8EA4 - chains S and 7 of the 31 polymer chains in the assembly; structure by electron microscopy, 3.00 A resolution.

Chain S:
Name: 30S ribosomal protein S15
Organism: Escherichia coli
UniProtKB: D8EB41 (D8EB41_ECOLX); residue numbers follow UniProt; this construct covers 1-89
Sequence (89 residues; row label = number of the first residue in the row):
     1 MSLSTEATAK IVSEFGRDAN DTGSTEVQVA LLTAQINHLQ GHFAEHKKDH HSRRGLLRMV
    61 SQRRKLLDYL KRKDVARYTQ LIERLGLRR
Unresolved in the structure: 1, 89

Chain 7:
Molecule: sg_RNA
Sequence (265 nucleotides; each row starts with the number of its first residue; note: 5 numbers in that range are skipped by the numbering (no residue carries them; nothing is unmodelled there); a row labelled like 215A-215J holds insertion residues (215A, then the next letters in order)):
     1 AUAUUAAUAG CGCCGCAAUU CAUGCUGCUU GCAGCCUCUG AAUUUUGUUA AAUGAGGGUU
    61 AGUUUGACUG UAUAAAUACA GUCUUGCUUU CUGACCCUGG UAGCUGCUCA CCCUGAUGCU
   121 GCUGUCAAUA GACAGGAUAG GUGCGCUCCC AGCAAUAAGG GCGCGGAUGU ACUGCUGUAG
   181 UGGCUACUGA AUCACCCCCG AUCAAGGGGG AACCC
215A-215J UCCAAAAGGU
   221 GGGUUGAAAG GAGAAGUCAU UUAAUAAGGC CACUGUUAAA
Unresolved in the structure: 1-4, 71-78, 215A-215J, 248-260

How chain S and chain 7 interact:
Pairs across the interface - 61 pairs, chain S then chain 7:
  Ser2(S) - G106(7)  hydrogen bond to the phosphate
  Thr5(S) - U178(7)  phosphate contact
  Arg17(S) - G166(7)  phosphate contact
  Arg17(S) - A167(7)  salt bridge to the phosphate
  Asn20(S) - G166(7)  sugar contact
  Asp21(S) - G166(7)  hydrogen bond to the sugar
  Asp21(S) - A167(7)  sugar contact
  Thr22(S) - G165(7)  hydrogen bond to the base
  Thr22(S) - G166(7)  hydrogen bond to the sugar
  Gly23(S) - G166(7)  hydrogen bond to the base
  Gly23(S) - A167(7)  sugar contact
  Ser24(S) - G166(7)  hydrogen bond to the sugar
  Ser24(S) - A167(7)  sugar contact
  Thr25(S) - A167(7)  sugar contact
  Thr25(S) - A171(7)  base contact
  Gln28(S) - G166(7)  base contact
  Gln28(S) - A171(7)  base contact
  Gln28(S) - C172(7)  hydrogen bond to the base
  Gln28(S) - G174(7)  hydrogen bond to the sugar
  Leu39(S) - U105(7)  phosphate contact
  Leu39(S) - G106(7)  sugar contact
  His42(S) - C104(7)  hydrogen bond to the base
  His42(S) - U105(7)  hydrogen bond to the sugar
  His42(S) - G183(7)  base contact
  His46(S) - G103(7)  base contact
  His46(S) - C104(7)  base contact
  His46(S) - C184(7)  sugar contact
  Lys48(S) - C184(7)  sugar contact
  Lys48(S) - U185(7)  phosphate contact
  Asp49(S) - G183(7)  hydrogen bond to the sugar
  Asp49(S) - C184(7)  sugar contact
  His51(S) - G106(7)  hydrogen bond to the sugar
  His51(S) - G182(7)  hydrogen bond to the base
  His51(S) - G183(7)  sugar contact
  Ser52(S) - U105(7)  hydrogen bond to the sugar
  Ser52(S) - G106(7)  sugar contact
  Arg54(S) - G106(7)  sugar contact
  Arg54(S) - C107(7)  hydrogen bond to the sugar
  Arg54(S) - A243(7)  phosphate contact
  Arg54(S) - A244(7)  salt bridge to the phosphate
  Gly55(S) - G106(7)  phosphate contact
  Gly55(S) - C107(7)  phosphate contact
  Arg58(S) - C107(7)  hydrogen bond to the phosphate
  Arg58(S) - U108(7)  salt bridge to the phosphate
  Arg58(S) - A244(7)  salt bridge to the phosphate
  Ser61(S) - U245(7)  sugar contact
  Gln62(S) - U173(7)  hydrogen bond to the phosphate
  Arg64(S) - A246(7)  salt bridge to the phosphate
  Lys65(S) - A171(7)  sugar contact
  Lys65(S) - C172(7)  salt bridge to the phosphate
  Lys65(S) - A246(7)  salt bridge to the phosphate
  Leu66(S) - A171(7)  hydrogen bond to the sugar
  Leu66(S) - C172(7)  sugar contact
  Tyr69(S) - U168(7)  sugar contact
  Tyr69(S) - G169(7)  hydrogen bond to the sugar
  Tyr69(S) - U170(7)  hydrogen bond to the phosphate
  Tyr69(S) - A171(7)  stacking on the base
  Arg72(S) - G169(7)  base contact
  Lys73(S) - U168(7)  salt bridge to the phosphate
  Lys73(S) - G169(7)  salt bridge to the phosphate
  Arg77(S) - U168(7)  salt bridge to the phosphate
Also at the interface, not in a pair above, chain S (33 interface residues in all): Leu32, His38, His50, Met59

In short:
Chain S and chain 7 form an interface of 33 and 25 residues respectively; the contacts include 20 hydrogen
bonds, 10 salt bridges and 1 aromatic stacking contact. Polar pairs include Thr22(S)-G165(7), Gly23(S)-G166(7)
and Gln28(S)-C172(7).
Chain S is 30S ribosomal protein S15 (Escherichia coli) and chain 7 is sg_RNA; the structure, V-K CAST
Transpososome from Scytonema hofmanni, minor configuration, was determined by electron microscopy (same
publication as 8EA3 and 7SVU).
